Entry 6TU1 (X-ray diffraction, 2.31 A resolution); this record covers chains A and B.

Chain A:
Molecule: N6-adenosine-methyltransferase catalytic subunit
From: Homo sapiens
Notes: EC 2.1.1.348
UniProtKB: Q86U44 (MTA70_HUMAN); residue numbers follow UniProt; this construct covers 1-580
Amino-acid sequence (580 residues; each row starts with the number of its first residue):
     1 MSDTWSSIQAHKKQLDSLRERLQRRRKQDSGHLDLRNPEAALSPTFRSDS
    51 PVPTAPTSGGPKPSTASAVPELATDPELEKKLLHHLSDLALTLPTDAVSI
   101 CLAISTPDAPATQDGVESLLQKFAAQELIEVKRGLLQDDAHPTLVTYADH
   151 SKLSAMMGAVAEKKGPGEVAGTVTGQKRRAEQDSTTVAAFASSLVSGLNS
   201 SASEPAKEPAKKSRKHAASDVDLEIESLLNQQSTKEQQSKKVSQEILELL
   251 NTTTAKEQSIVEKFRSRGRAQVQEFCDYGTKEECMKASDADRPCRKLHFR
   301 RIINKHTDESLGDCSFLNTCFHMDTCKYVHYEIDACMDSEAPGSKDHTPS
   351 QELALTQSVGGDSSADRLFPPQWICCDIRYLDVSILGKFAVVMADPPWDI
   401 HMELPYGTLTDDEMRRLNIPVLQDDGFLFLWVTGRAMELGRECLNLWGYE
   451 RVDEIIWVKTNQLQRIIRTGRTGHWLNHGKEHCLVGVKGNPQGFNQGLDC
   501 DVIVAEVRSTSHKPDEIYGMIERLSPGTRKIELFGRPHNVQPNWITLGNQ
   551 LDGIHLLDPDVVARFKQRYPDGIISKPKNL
Not modelled in the structure: 1-367, 401-406, 468-473, 577-580
Curated features (UniProtKB/Swiss-Prot):
  - region: Pro396 to Thr410 (Gate loop 1), Glu450 to Glu454 (Interaction with METTL14), Gln462 to Gly479 (Interphase loop), Gln464 to Lys480 (Interaction with METTL14), Arg465 to His478 (Positively charged region required for RNA-binding), Val507 to Asp515 (Gate loop 2)
  - motif: Ala210 to Lys215 (Nuclear localization signal)
  - binding site (S-adenosyl-L-methionine): Asp377, Ile378, Asp395, Lys513, Arg536 to Asn539, Asn549, Gln550
  - site (Interaction with METTL14): Glu438, Arg441
  - modified residue: Ser2 (N-acetylserine), Ser43 (Phosphoserine), Ser48 (Phosphoserine), Ser50 (Phosphoserine), Ser219 (Phosphoserine), Ser243 (Phosphoserine), Thr348 (Phosphothreonine), Ser350 (Phosphoserine)
  - cross-link (Glycyl lysine isopeptide (Lys-Gly)): Lys177 (interchain with G-Cter in SUMO1), Lys211 (interchain with G-Cter in SUMO1), Lys212 (interchain with G-Cter in SUMO1), Lys215 (interchain with G-Cter in SUMO1)
Small-molecule neighbours: NXB ((2R,3R,4R,5R)-2-[(6-aminopurin-9-yl)methyl]-5-azanyl-oxane-3,4-diol): Cys376, Asp377, Ile378, Arg379, Asp395, Pro396, Pro397, Gly407, Leu409, Phe534, Gly535, Arg536, Gly548, Asn549, Gln550
Reported in the primary citation:
  - binding site for NXB: Asp395, Phe534, Asn549

Chain B:
Molecule: N6-adenosine-methyltransferase non-catalytic subunit
From: Homo sapiens
UniProtKB: Q9HCE5 (MET14_HUMAN); numbering as in UniProt (aligned over 1-456)
Amino-acid sequence (456 residues; row label = number of the first residue in the row):
     1 MDSRLQEIRERQKLRRQLLAQQLGAESADSIGAVLNSKDEQREIAETRET
    51 CRASYDTSAPNAKRKYLDEGETDEDKMEEYKDELEMQQDEENLPYEEEIY
   101 KDSSTFLKGTQSLNPHNDYCQHFVDTGHRPQNFIRDVGLADRFEEYPKLR
   151 ELIRLKDELIAKSNTPPMYLQADIEAFDIRELTPKFDVILLEPPLEEYYR
   201 ETGITANEKCWTWDDIMKLEIDEIAAPRSFIFLWCGSGEGLDLGRVCLRK
   251 WGYRRCEDICWIKTNKNNPGKTKTLDPKAVFQRTKEHCLMGIKGTVKRST
   301 DGDFIHANVDIDLIITEEPEIGNIEKPVEIFHIIEHFCLGRRRLHLFGRD
   351 STIRPGWLTVGPTLTNSNYNAETYASYFSAPNSYLTGCTEEIERLRPKSP
   401 PPKSKSDRGGGAPRGGGRGGTSAGRGRERNRSNFRGERGGFRGGRGGAHR
   451 GGFPPR
Not modelled in the structure: 1-116, 138-150, 201-208, 270-274, 296-308, 392-456
Curated features (UniProtKB/Swiss-Prot):
  - region: Arg135, Asp136 (Interaction with METTL3), Ser237, Gly238 (Interaction with METTL3), Arg245 to Arg254 (Positively charged region required for RNA-binding), Arg255 to Asp258 (Interaction with METTL3), Lys278 to His287 (Interaction with METTL3), Lys297, Arg298 (Positively charged region required for RNA-binding), Asn308 to Asp312 (Interaction with METTL3)
  - site (Interaction with METTL3): Tyr146, Asp242, Arg245, Arg298, Ser399
  - modified residue: Ser399 (Phosphoserine)
Disulfide bonds: Cys338-Cys388

Interface between chain A and chain B:
Residue-residue contacts (101; chain A residue first):
  Phe427(A) with Val280(B), hydrophobic
  Phe429(A) with Phe281(B), hydrophobic
  Gly434(A) with Arg255(B), hydrogen bond (backbone-side chain)
  Met437(A) with Arg245(B); Arg255(B); Asp258(B)
  Glu438(A) with Arg245(B), salt bridge; Arg249(B); Arg255(B), salt bridge
  Arg441(A) with Leu241(B); Asp242(B), salt bridge; Arg245(B)
  Glu450(A) with Lys278(B), salt bridge
  Arg451(A) with Gly238(B), hydrogen bond (side chain-backbone); Leu241(B); Asp242(B), salt bridge
  Val452(A) with Lys278(B); Val280(B), hydrophobic; Arg283(B), hydrogen bond (backbone-side chain)
  Asp453(A) with Ala279(B); Val280(B), hydrogen bond (side chain-backbone); Phe281(B), hydrogen bond (side chain-backbone); Arg283(B), salt bridge
  Glu454(A) with Leu241(B); Lys285(B), hydrogen bond (backbone-side chain); His287(B)
  Ile455(A) with Phe281(B), hydrophobic
  Ile456(A) with Lys285(B)
  Val458(A) with Ile262(B), hydrophobic; Leu313(B), hydrophobic
  Gln464(A) with Tyr119(B); Phe133(B); Ile134(B); Arg135(B), hydrogen bond (backbone-backbone)
  Ile466(A) with Ile134(B), hydrophobic; Ile311(B), hydrophobic; Leu313(B), hydrophobic; Ile315(B), hydrophobic
  His474(A) with Glu257(B)
  Trp475(A) with Phe230(B), hydrophobic; Glu257(B), hydrogen bond (backbone-side chain); Ile292(B), hydrophobic; Phe337(B); Leu339(B), hydrophobic
  Leu476(A) with Glu257(B), hydrogen bond (backbone-side chain); Ile259(B), hydrophobic; Asp310(B); Ile311(B); Ile333(B), hydrophobic; Phe337(B), hydrophobic
  Asn477(A) with Asp310(B), hydrogen bond (backbone-backbone); Ile311(B); Asp312(B), hydrogen bond (backbone-backbone)
  His478(A) with Glu257(B), salt bridge; Asp312(B)
  Gly479(A) with Ile311(B); Asp312(B), hydrogen bond (backbone-side chain); Leu313(B)
  Lys480(A) with Asp258(B), hydrogen bond (side chain-backbone); Cys260(B); Asp312(B), salt bridge; Leu313(B)
  His482(A) with Asp258(B), salt bridge; His287(B)
  Gln496(A) with Pro277(B); Ala279(B), hydrogen bond (side chain-backbone); Val280(B)
  Gly497(A) with Val280(B), hydrogen bond (backbone-backbone); Gln282(B), hydrogen bond (backbone-side chain)
  Leu498(A) with Phe123(B); Val124(B)
  Asp499(A) with Cys120(B); Val124(B); Phe281(B); Gln282(B), hydrogen bond (backbone-backbone)
  Cys500(A) with Phe123(B); Pro130(B); Gln282(B); Thr284(B)
  Asp501(A) with Gln282(B), hydrogen bond (backbone-backbone); Arg283(B); Thr284(B), hydrogen bond (side chain-backbone); Lys285(B), salt bridge
  Val502(A) with Pro130(B); Gln131(B); Thr284(B); Lys285(B)
  Ile503(A) with Cys120(B), hydrophobic
  Val504(A) with Tyr119(B); Pro130(B); Gln131(B); Ile134(B), hydrophobic
  Glu516(A) with Asn117(B); Asp118(B); Cys120(B)
  Met520(A) with Cys120(B), hydrophobic; Phe281(B), hydrophobic
  Arg523(A) with Cys120(B); Gln121(B), hydrogen bond; Val124(B)
  Leu524(A) with Val280(B), hydrophobic
Also at the interface, not in a pair above, chain A (41 interface residues in all): Arg435, Leu463, Arg465, Val485
Also at the interface, not in a pair above, chain B (47 interface residues in all): Glu239, Cys256, Met290, Val309

In short:
The interface between chain A and chain B involves 41 residues on one side and 47 on the other; the contacts
include 20 hydrogen bonds and 10 salt bridges. Polar contacts include Glu438(A)-Arg245(B), Glu438(A)-Arg255(B)
and Arg441(A)-Asp242(B). Ligands of chain A: compound NXB. The paper reports a binding site for NXB at
Asp395(A), Phe534(A) and Asn549(A).
Chain A is N6-adenosine-methyltransferase catalytic subunit and chain B is N6-adenosine-methyltransferase
non-catalytic subunit, both from Homo sapiens; the structure, Crystal structure of the human METTL3-METTL14
complex bound to Compound 8 (ASI_M3M_091), was determined by X-ray diffraction (same publication as 6TTP,
6TTV, 6TTW, 6TTX and 6Y4G).
